PDB entry 7N1I | electron microscopy, 4.20 A resolution (low resolution: residue-level contacts below are approximate; hydrogen-bond / salt-bridge calls are withheld) | chains D and C of the 12 polymer chains in the assembly

Chain D (and C):
Molecule: E1 envelope glycoprotein
From: Venezuelan equine encephalitis virus
Notes: chain C of this document is another copy of the same molecule, construct and numbering; everything in this record applies to it too
Reference sequence: A0A0C4MX98 (A0A0C4MX98_9VIRU); residues 1-442 here correspond to UniProt positions 814-1255 (UniProt number = residue number + 813)
Chain sequence (442 residues; row label = number of the first residue in the row):
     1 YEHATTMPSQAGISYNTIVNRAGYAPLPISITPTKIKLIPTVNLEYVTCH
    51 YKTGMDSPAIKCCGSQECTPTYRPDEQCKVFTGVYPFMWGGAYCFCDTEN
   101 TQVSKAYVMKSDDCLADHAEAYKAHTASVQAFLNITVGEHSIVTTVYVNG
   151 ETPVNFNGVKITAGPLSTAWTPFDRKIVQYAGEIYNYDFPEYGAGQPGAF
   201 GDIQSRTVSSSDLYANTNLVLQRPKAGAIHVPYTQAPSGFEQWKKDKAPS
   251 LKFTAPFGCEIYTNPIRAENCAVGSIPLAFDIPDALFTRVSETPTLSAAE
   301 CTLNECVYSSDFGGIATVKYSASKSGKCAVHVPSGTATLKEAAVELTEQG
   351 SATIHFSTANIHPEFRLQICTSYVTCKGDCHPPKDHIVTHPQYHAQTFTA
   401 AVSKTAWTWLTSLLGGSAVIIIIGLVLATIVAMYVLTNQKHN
Disulfides: Cys49-Cys114, Cys62-Cys94, Cys63-Cys96, Cys301-Cys376, Cys306-Cys380, Cys328-Cys370
Glycans and other covalent adducts: N-acetylglucosamine (NAG) linked to Asn134

How chain D and chain C interact:
Residue-residue contacts (15):
  Lys123(D) - Glu151(C)
  His125(D) - Thr126(C)
  Thr126(D) - His125(C)
  Thr126(D) - Thr126(C)
  Glu151(D) - Lys123(C)
  Glu151(D) - Arg175(C)
  Glu151(D) - Glu191(C)
  Thr152(D) - Lys123(C)
  Thr152(D) - Glu191(C)
  Thr152(D) - Tyr192(C)
  Pro153(D) - Tyr192(C)
  Arg175(D) - Glu151(C)
  Glu191(D) - Glu151(C)
  Glu191(D) - Thr152(C)
  Tyr192(D) - Thr152(C)
Interface residues without a listed pair, chain D (10 interface residues in all): Thr41
Interface residues without a listed pair, chain C (10 interface residues in all): Thr41, Pro153

Summary:
Chain D and chain C each contribute 10 residues to their interface.
Both chains are E1 envelope glycoprotein (Venezuelan equine encephalitis virus). Entry 7N1I (CryoEM structure
of Venezuelan equine encephalitis virus VLP) was determined by electron microscopy together with 7N1H from the
same study.
